Entry 1F1X (X-ray diffraction, 1.60 A resolution); this record covers chains A and D of the 4 polymer chains in the assembly.

== Chain A (and D) ==
Molecule: Homoprotocatechuate 2,3-dioxygenase
From: Brevibacterium fuscum
Notes: EC 1.13.11.15; chain D of this document is another copy of the same molecule, construct and numbering; everything in this record applies to it too
UniProt: Q45135 (Q45135_9MICO); numbering as in UniProt (aligned over 1-322)
Sequence (322 residues; row label = number of the first residue in the row):
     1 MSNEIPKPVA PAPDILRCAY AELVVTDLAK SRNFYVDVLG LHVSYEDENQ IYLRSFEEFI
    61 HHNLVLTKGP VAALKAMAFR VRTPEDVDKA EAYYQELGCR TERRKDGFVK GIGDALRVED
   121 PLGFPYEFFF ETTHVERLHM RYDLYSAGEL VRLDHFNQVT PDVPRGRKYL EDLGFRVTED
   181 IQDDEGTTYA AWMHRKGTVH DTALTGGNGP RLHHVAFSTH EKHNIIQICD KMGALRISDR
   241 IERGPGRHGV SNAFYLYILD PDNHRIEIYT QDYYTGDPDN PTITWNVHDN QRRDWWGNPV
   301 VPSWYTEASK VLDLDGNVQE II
Unresolved in the structure: 1-3
Bound ions: hydrated fe Fe: His155, His214, Glu267
Residues lining bound ligands: hydrated fe (FEL): His155, Asn157, Trp192, His200, Ala203, His214, Ala216, His248, Ser251, Tyr257, Glu267, Trp304
From the paper describing this entry:
  - hydrated fe coordination: His155, His214, Glu267
  - contacts within the chain: His248-Arg293 (hydrogen bond), His248-Tyr257 (hydrogen bond), Arg243-Asp294 (hydrogen bond)
  - conformationally variable residues (order/disorder transition): Arg293
  - catalytic residues: His200 (proposed by the authors, not directly observed)
  - mutagenesis - H200F: decreased catalytic activity (citing earlier work)

== How chain A and chain D interact ==
Contacting residue pairs (20; chain A residue first):
  Met140(A) - Ala234(D)
  Tyr142(A) - Gln227(D)  hydrogen bond (backbone-side chain)
  Tyr142(A) - Asp230(D)
  Tyr142(A) - Lys231(D)
  Tyr142(A) - Ala234(D)
  Asp143(A) - Ala234(D)
  Asp143(A) - Leu235(D)
  Tyr145(A) - Ala147(D)
  Tyr145(A) - Gln227(D)
  Ala147(A) - Ala147(D)  hydrophobic
  His223(A) - His223(D)  hydrogen bond
  Gln227(A) - Tyr142(D)  hydrogen bond (side chain-backbone)
  Gln227(A) - Tyr145(D)
  Asp230(A) - Tyr142(D)
  Lys231(A) - Tyr142(D)
  Lys231(A) - Asp143(D)
  Ala234(A) - Met140(D)
  Ala234(A) - Tyr142(D)
  Ala234(A) - Asp143(D)
  Leu235(A) - Asp143(D)
Interface residues without a listed pair, chain A (13 interface residues in all): Arg141, Ser146
Interface residues without a listed pair, chain D (14 interface residues in all): Arg141, Ser146, Glu221

== Overview ==
13 residues of chain A face 14 of chain D across their interface, with 3 hydrogen bonds. Polar contacts
include Tyr142(A)-Gln227(D) and His223(A)-His223(D). Bound to chain A: hydrated fe. The hydrated fe Fe site is
built by His155(A), His214(A) and Glu267(A). The paper reports the catalytic residue His200(A); H200F of chain
A reduces catalytic activity.
Both chains are Homoprotocatechuate 2,3-dioxygenase (Brevibacterium fuscum). Entry 1F1X (Crystal structure of
homoprotocatechuate 2,3-dioxygenase from brevibacterium fuscum) was determined by X-ray diffraction together
with 1Q0C, 1Q0O, 1F1R, 1F1U and 1F1V from the same study.
